3MOD - chains P and L of the 3 polymer chains in the assembly; structure by X-ray diffraction, 2.20 A resolution.

Chain P:
Protein: gp41 MPER-derived peptide
Chain sequence (12 residues; numbered 660 to 671; the number before each row is that of its first residue):
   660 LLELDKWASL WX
Modified residues: NH2 (amino group) at position 671

Chain L:
Protein: Anti-HIV-1 antibody 2F5 light chain
Organism: Homo sapiens
Notes: antibody fragment or engineered binder
Chain sequence (214 residues; each row starts with the number of its first residue):
     1 ALQLTQSPSS LSASVGDRIT ITCRASQGVT SALAWYRQKP GSPPQLLIYD ASSLESGVPS
    61 RFSGSGSGTE FTLTISTLRP EDFATYYCQQ LHFYPHTFGG GTRVDVRRTV AAPSVFIFPP
   121 SDEQLKSGTA SVVCLLNNFY PREAKVQWKV DNALQSGNSQ ESVTEQDSKD STYSLSSTLT
   181 LSKADYEKHK VYACEVTHQG LSSPVTKSFN RGEC
Cystine bridges: Cys-23/Cys-88, Cys-134/Cys-194

Chain P / chain L interface:
Pairs across the interface - 13 pairs, chain P then chain L:
  Leu-661(P) / Gln-27(L)
  Leu-661(P) / Phe-93(L)  hydrophobic
  Glu-662(P) / Phe-93(L)
  Glu-662(P) / Tyr-94(L)  hydrogen bond (backbone-backbone)
  Leu-663(P) / His-92(L)
  Leu-663(P) / Phe-93(L)  hydrophobic
  Leu-663(P) / Tyr-94(L)
  Asp-664(P) / Leu-91(L)
  Asp-664(P) / His-92(L)  hydrogen bond (backbone-backbone)
  Asp-664(P) / Tyr-94(L)
  Asp-664(P) / His-96(L)  salt bridge
  Lys-665(P) / Tyr-94(L)  hydrogen bond (backbone-side chain)
  Ala-667(P) / His-92(L)
Interface residues without a listed pair, chain L (8 interface residues in all): Ala-1, Leu-2

In short:
6 residues of chain P face 8 of chain L across their interface; the contacts include 3 hydrogen bonds and 1
salt bridge. Among the polar pairs are Asp-664(P)/His-96(L), Lys-665(P)/Tyr-94(L) and Glu-662(P)/Tyr-94(L).
Here chain P is gp41 MPER-derived peptide and chain L is Anti-HIV-1 antibody 2F5 light chain (Homo sapiens).
Entry 3MOD (Crystal structure of the neutralizing HIV antibody 2F5 Fab fragment (recombinantly produced IgG)
with 11 aa ...) was determined by X-ray diffraction.
